PDB entry 5LOP | X-ray diffraction, 3.50 A resolution | chains A and C of the 3 polymer chains in the assembly

== Chain A ==
Protein: KLLA0F23980p
Organism: Kluyveromyces lactis NRRL Y-1140
UniProtKB: Q6CIU1 (Q6CIU1_KLULA); residue numbers follow UniProt; this construct covers 1-275
Sequence (281 residues; each row starts with the number of its first residue):
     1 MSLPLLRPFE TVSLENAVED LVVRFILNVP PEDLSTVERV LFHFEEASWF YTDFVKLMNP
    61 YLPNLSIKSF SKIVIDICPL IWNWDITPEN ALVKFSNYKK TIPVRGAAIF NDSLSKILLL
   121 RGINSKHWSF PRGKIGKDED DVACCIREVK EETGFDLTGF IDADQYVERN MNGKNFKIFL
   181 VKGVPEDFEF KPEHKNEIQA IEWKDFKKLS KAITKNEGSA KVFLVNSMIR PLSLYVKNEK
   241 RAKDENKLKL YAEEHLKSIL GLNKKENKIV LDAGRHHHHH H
Disordered / not traced: 1, 219-222, 265-281
Construct notes: expression tag (276-281)
Bound ions: Mg2+ site 1: Arg132, Glu152 (together with 7N-methyl-8-hydroguanosine-5'-diphosphate); Mg2+ site 2: Glu148, Glu152, Glu197 (together with 7N-methyl-8-hydroguanosine-5'-diphosphate)
Ligand contacts: 7N-methyl-8-hydroguanosine-5'-diphosphate (M7G): Glu45, Trp49, Asp53, Lys99, Ile123, Arg132, Gly133, Lys134, Glu148, Glu151, Glu152, His194, Lys195, Asn196, Glu197

== Chain C ==
Protein: KLLA0A11308p
Organism: Kluyveromyces lactis NRRL Y-1140
UniProtKB: Q6CX48 (Q6CX48_KLULA); residues 1-66 here = UniProt positions 1-66
Sequence (66 residues; row label = number of the first residue in the row):
     1 MLNFKGYQIE IELKDGKRIT GTLKQVSPKS LTLTDAVFQD GGVSPVFKIK ADKLYDLKVL
    61 KLPPNA
Disordered / not traced: 1-2, 65-66

== Chain A / chain C interface ==
Contacting residue pairs (19):
  Glu245(A) with Leu62(C)
  Lys249(A) with Val59(C); Leu60(C), hydrogen bond (side chain-backbone); Lys61(C); Leu62(C)
  Ala252(A) with Phe4(C); Tyr7(C), hydrophobic
  Glu253(A) with Leu57(C); Lys58(C); Val59(C)
  His255(A) with Phe4(C)
  Leu256(A) with Phe4(C), hydrophobic; Leu57(C), hydrophobic
  Lys257(A) with Leu57(C)
  Ile259(A) with Pro28(C)
  Leu260(A) with Ser27(C); Pro28(C); Ala51(C), hydrophobic
  Leu262(A) with Ala51(C)
Interface residues without a listed pair, chain A (12 interface residues in all): Leu248, Tyr251
Interface residues without a listed pair, chain C (15 interface residues in all): Ile9, Val26, Lys29, Leu54

== In short ==
The interface between chain A and chain C involves 12 residues on one side and 15 on the other, with 1
hydrogen bond. The hydrogen-bonded pair is Lys249(A)-Leu60(C). Chain A binds
7N-methyl-8-hydroguanosine-5'-diphosphate. Arg132(A) and Glu152(A) form the Mg2+ site 1.
Here chain A is KLLA0F23980p and chain C is KLLA0A11308p, both from Kluyveromyces lactis NRRL Y-1140. Entry
5LOP (Structure of the active form of /K. lactis/ Dcp1-Dcp2-Edc3 decapping complex bound to m7GDP) was
determined by X-ray diffraction together with 5LON from the same study.
